Entry 6PBY (electron microscopy, 3.67 A resolution); this record covers chains A and F of the 8 polymer chains in the assembly.

Chain A:
Protein: Potassium voltage-gated channel subfamily H member 1
Organism: Rattus norvegicus
Reference sequence: Q63472 (KCNH1_RAT); the construct lacks a stretch of the UniProt sequence, so the offset changes along the chain: 14-773 = UniProt 14-773; 774-848 = UniProt 888-962
Chain sequence (846 residues; each row starts with the number of its first residue):
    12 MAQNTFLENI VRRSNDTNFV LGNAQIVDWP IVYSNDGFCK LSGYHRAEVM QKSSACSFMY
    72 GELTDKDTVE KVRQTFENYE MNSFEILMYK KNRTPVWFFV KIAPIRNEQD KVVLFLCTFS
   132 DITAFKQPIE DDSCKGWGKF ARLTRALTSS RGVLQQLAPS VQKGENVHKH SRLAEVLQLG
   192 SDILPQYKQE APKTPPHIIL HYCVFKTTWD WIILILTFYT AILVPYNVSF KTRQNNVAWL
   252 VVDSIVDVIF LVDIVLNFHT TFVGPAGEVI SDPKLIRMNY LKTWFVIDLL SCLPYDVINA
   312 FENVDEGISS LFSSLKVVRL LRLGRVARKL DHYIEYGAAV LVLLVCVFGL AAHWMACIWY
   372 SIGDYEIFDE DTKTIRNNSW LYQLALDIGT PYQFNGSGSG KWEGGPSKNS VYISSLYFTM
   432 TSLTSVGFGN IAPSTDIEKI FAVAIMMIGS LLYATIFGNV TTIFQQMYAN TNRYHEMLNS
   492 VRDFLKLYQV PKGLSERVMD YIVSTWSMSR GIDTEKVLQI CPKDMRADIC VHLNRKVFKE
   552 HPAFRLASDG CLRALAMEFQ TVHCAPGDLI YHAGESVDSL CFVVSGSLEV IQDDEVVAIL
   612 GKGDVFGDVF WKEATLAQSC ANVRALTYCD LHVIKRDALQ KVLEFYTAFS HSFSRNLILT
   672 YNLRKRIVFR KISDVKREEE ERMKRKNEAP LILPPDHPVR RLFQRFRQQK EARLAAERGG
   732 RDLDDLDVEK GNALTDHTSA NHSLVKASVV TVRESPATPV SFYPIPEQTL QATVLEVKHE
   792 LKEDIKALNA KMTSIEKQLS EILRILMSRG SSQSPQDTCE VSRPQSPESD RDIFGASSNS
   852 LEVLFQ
Unresolved in the structure: 12, 244-246, 305-322, 407-411, 697-703, 721-857
Differences from the reference sequence: expression tag (12-13, 849-857)
UniProt features mapped onto this chain:
  - region: F151 to R162 (Required for phosphatidylinositol bisphosphate binding), Y672 to L674 (Interaction with cyclic nucleotide-binding pocket)
  - motif: S436 to N441 (Selectivity filter)
  - glycosylation (N-linked (GlcNAc...) asparagine): N388, N406
  - modified residue (Phosphoserine): S833, S837, S840
From the paper describing this entry:
  - self-association interface (contacts with another copy of this molecule): Q477

Chain F:
Protein: Calmodulin-1
Organism: Homo sapiens
Reference sequence: P0DP23 (CALM1_HUMAN); residues 0-148 here correspond to UniProt positions 1-149 (UniProt number = residue number + 1)
Chain sequence (149 residues; each row starts with the number of its first residue; numbering starts at 0):
     0 MADQLTEEQI AEFKEAFSLF DKDGDGTITT KELGTVMRSL GQNPTEAELQ DMINEVDADG
    60 NGTIDFPEFL TMMARKMKDT DSEEEIREAF RVFDKDGNGY ISAAELRHVM TNLGEKLTDE
   120 EVDEMIREAD IDGDGQVNYE EFVQMMTAK
Unresolved in the structure: 0-5, 148
UniProt features mapped onto this chain:
  - binding site (Ca(2+)): D20, D22, D24, T26, E31, D56, D58, N60, T62, E67, D93, D95, N97, Y99, E104, D129, D131, D133, Q135, E140
  - modified residue: A1 (N-acetylalanine), K21 (N6-acetyllysine), T44 (Phosphothreonine), S81 (Phosphoserine), K94 (N6-acetyllysine), Y99 (Phosphotyrosine), S101 (Phosphoserine), T110 (Phosphothreonine), K115 (N6,N6,N6-trimethyllysine), Y138 (Phosphotyrosine)
  - cross-link: K21 (Glycyl lysine isopeptide (Lys-Gly) (interchain with G-Cter in SUMO2))

Interface between chain A and chain F:
Pairs across the interface - 15 pairs, chain A then chain F:
  R677(A) - D122(F)  salt bridge
  R677(A) - R126(F)
  V679(A) - E119(F)
  V679(A) - D122(F)
  R681(A) - R106(F)
  R681(A) - V121(F)
  E689(A) - A103(F)
  E689(A) - R106(F)
  E689(A) - H107(F)  hydrogen bond (side chain-backbone)
  R696(A) - H107(F)
  P709(A) - E84(F)
  P709(A) - M145(F)
  L713(A) - M144(F)
  L713(A) - M145(F)  hydrophobic
  F714(A) - L116(F)  hydrophobic
Other interface residues (no listed pair), chain A (10 interface residues in all): P706, Q720
Other interface residues (no listed pair), chain F (15 interface residues in all): V91, A102, E114, E123

Summary:
Chain A and chain F form an interface of 10 and 15 residues respectively, with 1 hydrogen bond and 1 salt
bridge. Among the polar pairs are R677(A)-D122(F) and E689(A)-H107(F). UniProt lists 20 Ca2+-binding residues
on chain F. The paper reports a self-association interface involving Q477(A).
Chain A is Potassium voltage-gated channel subfamily H member 1 (Rattus norvegicus) and chain F is
Calmodulin-1 (Homo sapiens); the structure, Single particle cryo-EM structure of the voltage-gated K+ channel
Eag1 3-13 deletion mutant bound to calmodulin ..., was determined by electron microscopy, deposited together
with 6PBX.
